7DDQ - chains A and X of the 34 polymer chains in the assembly; structure by electron microscopy, 2.84 A resolution.

Chain A:
Molecule: Antenna pigment protein beta chain
From: Rhodobacter veldkampii DSM 11550
Reference sequence: A0A2T4JIL7 (A0A2T4JIL7_9RHOB); residues 1-48 here = UniProt positions 1-48
Sequence (48 residues; row label = number of the first residue in the row):
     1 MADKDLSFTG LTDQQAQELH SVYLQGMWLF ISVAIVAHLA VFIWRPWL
Disordered / not traced: 1-4
Ligand contacts:
  - bacteriochlorophyll a (BCL), molecule 1: G26, L29, F30, V33, A34, A37, H38, V41, W44
  - bacteriochlorophyll a (BCL), molecule 2: F30, I31, A34, I35, H38, V41, F42, W47, L48
  - spheroidene (SPO): V22, Y23, Q25, G26, M27, L29, F30
What the authors report for this chain:
  - binding site for spheroidene: V22
  - binding site for bacteriochlorophyll a: H38, W47

Chain X:
Molecule: PufX
From: Rhodobacter veldkampii DSM 11550
Reference sequence: A0A2T4JIP3 (A0A2T4JIP3_9RHOB); residue numbers follow UniProt; this construct covers 1-83
Sequence (83 residues; each row starts with the number of its first residue):
     1 MAEKHYLDGA TKVGMATMGA AAMGKGMGIT AVVFFGTVFF VVALAFIGQF LPDRSREAPY
    61 PNTIFQVNDI DGTVDGKYTR FAN
Disordered / not traced: 1, 83
Ligand contacts:
  - bacteriochlorophyll a (BCL): A20, M23, G24, M27
  - spheroidene (SPO): K12, A16, G19, A20, M23
What the authors report for this chain:
  - binding site for spheroidene: K12, A16, G19, A20, M23
  - binding site for bacteriochlorophyll a: A20, M23, G24, M27

Interface between chain A and chain X:
Residue-residue contacts (12; chain A residue first):
  T9(A) - K4(X)  hydrogen bond (backbone-side chain)
  G10(A) - K4(X)
  L11(A) - Y6(X)
  Q15(A) - Y6(X)
  Q15(A) - M15(X)
  E18(A) - T11(X)
  L19(A) - Y6(X)
  L19(A) - M15(X)
  S21(A) - K12(X)  hydrogen bond
  V22(A) - T11(X)
  V22(A) - K12(X)
  V22(A) - A16(X)  hydrophobic
Also at the interface, not in a pair above, chain A (9 interface residues in all): Q25
Also at the interface, not in a pair above, chain X (8 interface residues in all): L7, M18
From the paper, about this interface:
  - specific contacts: K4(X)-T9(A) (hydrogen bond), Y6(X)-Q15(A), T11(X)-E18(A) (hydrogen bond), K12(X)-S21(A) (hydrogen bond)

In short:
9 residues of chain A and 8 residues of chain X are in contact; the contacts include 2 hydrogen bonds. Polar
pairs include T9(A)-K4(X) and S21(A)-K12(X). The paper describes hydrogen bonds between K4(X) and T9(A),
T11(X) and E18(A) and K12(X) and S21(A); a contact between Y6(X) and Q15(A). From the paper: a binding site
for spheroidene at V22(A) and K12(X) among others; a binding site for bacteriochlorophyll a at H38(A), W47(A)
and A20(X) among others.
Chain A is Antenna pigment protein beta chain and chain X is PufX, both from Rhodobacter veldkampii DSM 11550;
the structure, Structure of RC-LH1-PufX from Rhodobacter veldkampii, was determined by electron microscopy.
